Entry 3TFK (X-ray diffraction, 2.75 A resolution); this record covers chains C and D of the 4 polymer chains in the assembly.

# Chain C
Name: 42F3 alpha
From: Mus musculus, Homo sapiens
Amino-acid sequence (212 residues; row label = number of the first residue in the row; numbers below 1 keep their minus sign (Gly-4 is residue -4)):
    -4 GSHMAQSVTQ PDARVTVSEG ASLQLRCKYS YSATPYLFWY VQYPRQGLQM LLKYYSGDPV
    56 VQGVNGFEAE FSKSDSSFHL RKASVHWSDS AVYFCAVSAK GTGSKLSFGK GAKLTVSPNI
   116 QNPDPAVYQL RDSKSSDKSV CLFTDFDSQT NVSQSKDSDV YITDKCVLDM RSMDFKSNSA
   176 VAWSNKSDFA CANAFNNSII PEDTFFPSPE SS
Unresolved in the structure: -4 to -1, 201-207
Disulfide bonds: Cys22-Cys90

# Chain D
Name: 42F3 beta
From: Mus musculus, Homo sapiens
Amino-acid sequence (243 residues; each row starts with the number of its first residue; numbers below 1 keep their minus sign (Met-1 is residue -1)):
    -1 MGEAAVTQSP RNKVTVTGGN VTLSCRQTNS HNYMYWYRQD TGHGLRLIHY SYGAGNLQIG
    59 DVPDGYKATR TTQEDFFLLL ELASPSQTSL YFCASSDAPG QLYFGEGSKL TVLEDLKNVF
   119 PPEVAVFEPS EAEISHTQKA TLVCLATGFY PDHVELSWWV NGKEVHSGVC TDPQPLKEQP
   179 ALNDSRYALS SRLRVSATFW QNPRNHFRCQ VQFYGLSEND EWTQDRAKPV TQIVSAEAWG
   239 RAD
Unresolved in the structure: -1 to 2
Disulfide bonds: Cys23-Cys91, Cys142-Cys207

# How chain C and chain D interact
Disulfides between the chains: Cys161(C)-Cys168(D)
Pairs across the interface (88):
  Phe33(C) - Pro97(D)
  Phe33(C) - Gly98(D)
  Tyr35(C) - Gly98(D)  hydrogen bond (side chain-backbone)
  Tyr35(C) - Gln99(D)
  Tyr35(C) - Leu100(D)  hydrogen bond (side chain-backbone)
  Gln37(C) - Gln37(D)  hydrogen bond
  Gln37(C) - Phe90(D)
  Arg40(C) - Val152(D)
  Arg40(C) - Glu153(D)
  Arg40(C) - Leu154(D)
  Gln41(C) - Phe90(D)
  Gly42(C) - Phe90(D)
  Gly42(C) - Gly103(D)
  Leu43(C) - Leu43(D)  hydrophobic
  Leu43(C) - Phe102(D)
  Met45(C) - Gly98(D)
  Met45(C) - Gln99(D)
  Lys48(C) - Gln99(D)
  Tyr50(C) - Pro97(D)  hydrogen bond (side chain-backbone)
  Tyr50(C) - Gln99(D)  hydrogen bond
  Phe89(C) - Gln37(D)
  Gly98(C) - Pro97(D)
  Gly98(C) - Gly98(D)  hydrogen bond (backbone-backbone)
  Ser99(C) - Tyr31(D)
  Ser99(C) - Tyr33(D)  hydrogen bond (backbone-side chain)
  Ser99(C) - Pro97(D)
  Lys100(C) - Asp59(D)  salt bridge
  Leu101(C) - Gly98(D)
  Leu101(C) - Leu100(D)  hydrophobic
  Phe103(C) - Tyr35(D)
  Phe103(C) - Leu43(D)
  Asp119(C) - His134(D)  salt bridge
  Tyr123(C) - Ser128(D)
  Tyr123(C) - Ala130(D)
  Tyr123(C) - Glu131(D)
  Tyr123(C) - His134(D)
  Tyr123(C) - Thr135(D)
  Gln124(C) - Ser128(D)
  Leu125(C) - Phe125(D)
  Leu125(C) - Glu126(D)
  Leu125(C) - Pro127(D)
  Leu125(C) - Ser128(D)
  Leu125(C) - Val141(D)  hydrophobic
  Arg126(C) - Phe125(D)
  Arg126(C) - Glu126(D)  hydrogen bond (backbone-backbone)
  Asp127(C) - Val124(D)
  Asp127(C) - Phe125(D)
  Ser128(C) - Val124(D)  hydrogen bond (backbone-backbone)
  Ser128(C) - Glu126(D)
  Ser128(C) - Glu235(D)  hydrogen bond (side chain-backbone)
  Ser128(C) - Ala236(D)
  Lys133(C) - Phe125(D)
  Ser134(C) - Phe125(D)
  Val135(C) - Phe125(D)  hydrophobic
  Leu137(C) - Thr139(D)
  Thr139(C) - Arg192(D)
  Asp140(C) - Arg192(D)  salt bridge
  Tyr156(C) - Glu176(D)  hydrogen bond (side chain-backbone)
  Ile157(C) - Leu174(D)
  Thr158(C) - Asp170(D)
  Thr158(C) - Leu174(D)
  Thr158(C) - Ser188(D)
  Thr158(C) - Arg190(D)  hydrogen bond
  Cys161(C) - Cys168(D)  disulfide
  Cys161(C) - Thr169(D)
  Cys161(C) - Arg190(D)
  Val162(C) - Cys168(D)  hydrogen bond (backbone-side chain)
  Leu163(C) - Gly166(D)
  Leu163(C) - Val167(D)
  Leu163(C) - Cys168(D)  hydrophobic
  Leu163(C) - Arg192(D)
  Asp164(C) - Ser165(D)
  Asp164(C) - Gly166(D)  hydrogen bond (backbone-backbone)
  Met165(C) - Lys137(D)
  Met165(C) - Ser165(D)
  Met165(C) - Arg192(D)
  Met165(C) - Val193(D)
  Met165(C) - Ser194(D)
  Arg166(C) - His164(D)
  Arg166(C) - Ser165(D)  hydrogen bond (backbone-side chain)
  Ser167(C) - Ser165(D)
  Phe170(C) - Lys137(D)
  Ser172(C) - Arg192(D)
  Ser174(C) - Arg190(D)
  Val176(C) - Arg190(D)
  Trp178(C) - Leu143(D)
  Trp178(C) - Ala186(D)  hydrophobic
  Thr199(C) - His134(D)
Also at the interface, not in a pair above, chain C (49 interface residues in all): Gly104, Lys105, Asp159, Ala175
Also at the interface, not in a pair above, chain D (50 interface residues in all): Gly42, Leu45, Glu104, Ala123

# Overview
49 residues of chain C and 50 residues of chain D are in contact; the contacts include 1 disulfide bond, 15
hydrogen bonds and 3 salt bridges. Polar pairs include Lys100(C)-Asp59(D), Asp119(C)-His134(D) and
Asp140(C)-Arg192(D).
Chain C is 42F3 alpha and chain D is 42F3 beta, both from Mus musculus, Homo sapiens; the structure,
42F3-p4B10/H2-Ld, was determined by X-ray diffraction together with 3TF7, 3TJH and 3TPU from the same study.
